PDB entry 7WY4 | X-ray diffraction, 1.45 A resolution | chain A

[Chain A]
Name: Bifunctional cytochrome P450/NADPH--P450 reductase
Source organism: Priestia megaterium
Notes: EC 1.14.14.1, 1.6.2.4
UniProt: A0A1Q8UP87 (A0A1Q8UP87_BACME); residues 0-455 here correspond to UniProt positions 1-456 (UniProt number = residue number + 1)
Amino-acid sequence (456 residues; each row starts with the number of its first residue; numbering starts at 0):
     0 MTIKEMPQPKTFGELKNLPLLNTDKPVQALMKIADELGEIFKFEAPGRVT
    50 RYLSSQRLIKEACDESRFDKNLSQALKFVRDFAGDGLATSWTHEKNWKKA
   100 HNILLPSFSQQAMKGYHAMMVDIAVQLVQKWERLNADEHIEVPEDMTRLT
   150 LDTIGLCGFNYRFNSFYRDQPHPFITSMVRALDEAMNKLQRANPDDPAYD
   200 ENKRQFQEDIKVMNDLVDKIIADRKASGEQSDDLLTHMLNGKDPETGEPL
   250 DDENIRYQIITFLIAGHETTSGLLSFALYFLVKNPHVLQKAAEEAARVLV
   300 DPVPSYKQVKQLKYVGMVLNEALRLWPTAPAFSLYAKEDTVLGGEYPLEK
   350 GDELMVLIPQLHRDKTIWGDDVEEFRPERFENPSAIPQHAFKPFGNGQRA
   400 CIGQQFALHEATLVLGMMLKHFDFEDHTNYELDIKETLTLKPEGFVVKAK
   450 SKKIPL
Not modelled in the structure: 0-1
Differences from the reference sequence: engineered mutation A87 (Phe88 in A0A1Q8UP87)
Metal / ion sites: heme Fe near C400 (its only coordinating residue here)
Residues lining bound ligands:
  - D0L ((2S)-2-[[(2S)-1-heptylpyrrolidin-2-yl]carbonylamino]-3-phenyl-propanoic acid): L17, L20, P25, V26, L29, R47, Y51, S72, Q73, A74, L75, M185, L188, A328, P329, A330, M354, L437
  - heme (HEM): K69, L75, L86, A87, W96, F107, I153, T260, F261, A264, G265, T268, T269, L272, L322, T327, A328, F331, P392, F393, G394, Q397, R398, A399, C400, I401, G402, F405, A406
  - ethenylbenzene (SYN): L75, V78, A82, A87, T260, I263, A264, L437

[Summary]
Bound to chain A: heme, compound D0L and ethenylbenzene.
Chain A is Bifunctional cytochrome P450/NADPH--P450 reductase (Priestia megaterium); the structure, Structure
of the CYP102A1 F87A Haem Domain with N-Enanthyl-L-Prolyl-L-Phenylalanine in complex with Styrene, was
determined by X-ray diffraction together with 7WY1, 7WY2 and 7WY3 from the same study.
